Entry 8OW1 (electron microscopy, 3.70 A resolution); this record covers chains D and f of the 42 polymer chains in the assembly.

Chain D:
Molecule: C0N3
Sequence (153 nucleotides; each row starts with the number of its first residue):
     1 ATAAGTCACATGGTGCCGAGGCCGCTCAATTGGTCGTAGACAGCTCTAGC
    51 ACCGCTTAAACGCACGTACGCGCTGTCCCCCGCGTTTTAATATTAGTGTA
   101 TTTGATTTCCGAAAGTTAAAAAAGAAATAGTAAGAAATATATATTTCATT
   151 GAA

Chain f:
Molecule: Histone H4
From: Saccharomyces cerevisiae
Reference sequence: P02309 (H4_YEAST); residue numbers follow UniProt; this construct covers 1-103
Sequence (103 residues; numbered 1 to 103; the number before each row is that of its first residue):
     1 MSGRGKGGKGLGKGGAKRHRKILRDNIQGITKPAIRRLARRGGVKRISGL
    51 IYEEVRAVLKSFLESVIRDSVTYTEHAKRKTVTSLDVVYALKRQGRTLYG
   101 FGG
Disordered / not traced: 1-24
Curated features (UniProtKB/Swiss-Prot):
  - DNA-binding region: Lys17 to Lys21
  - modified residue: Lys6 (N6-acetyl-N6-methyllysine), Lys9 (N6-acetyllysine), Lys13 (N6-acetyl-N6-methyllysine), Lys17 (N6-acetyllysine), Lys32 (N6-succinyllysine), Arg56 (Omega-N-methylarginine), Ser61 (Phosphoserine), Ser65 (Phosphoserine), Lys78 (N6-succinyllysine), Lys80 (N6-acetyllysine), Lys92 (N6-glutaryllysine)
  - mutagenesis: Lys92 (K92E: Mimics glutarylation; delays in cell proliferation; increased sensitivity to DNA damaging agents; K92Q: Mimics acetylation; does not show increased sensitivity to DNA damaging agents ...)

Chain D / chain f interface:
Contacting residue pairs (11):
  DC80(D) with Arg46(f), hydrogen bond to the phosphate; Ile47(f), phosphate contact
  DC81(D) with Arg36(f), salt bridge to the phosphate; Arg46(f), salt bridge to the phosphate; Ile47(f), hydrogen bond to the phosphate
  DA100(D) with Lys80(f), phosphate contact; Thr81(f), phosphate contact
  DT101(D) with Arg79(f), phosphate contact; Lys80(f), salt bridge to the phosphate; Thr81(f), hydrogen bond to the phosphate
  DT102(D) with Arg79(f), phosphate contact
Interface residues without a listed pair, chain f (8 interface residues in all): Lys45, Ser48

Summary:
5 residues of chain D and 8 residues of chain f are in contact; the contacts include 3 hydrogen bonds and 3
salt bridges. Polar contacts include DC80(D)-Arg46(f), DC81(D)-Ile47(f) and DT101(D)-Thr81(f). UniProt lists a
DNA-binding region and one mutagenesis site on chain f.
Chain D is C0N3 and chain f is Histone H4 (Saccharomyces cerevisiae); the structure, Cryo-EM structure of the
yeast Inner kinetochore bound to a CENP-A nucleosome, was determined by electron microscopy, deposited
together with 8OVW, 8OVX and 8OW0.
